4XLR - chains C and O of the 10 polymer chains in the assembly; structure by X-ray diffraction, 4.30 A resolution (low resolution: residue-level contacts below are approximate; hydrogen-bond / salt-bridge calls are withheld).

Chain C:
Name: DNA-directed RNA polymerase subunit beta
Organism: Thermus aquaticus
Notes: EC 2.7.7.6
UniProt: Q9KWU7 (RPOB_THEAQ); residues 1-1119 here = UniProt positions 1-1119
Chain sequence (1119 residues; numbered 1 to 1119; the number before each row is that of its first residue):
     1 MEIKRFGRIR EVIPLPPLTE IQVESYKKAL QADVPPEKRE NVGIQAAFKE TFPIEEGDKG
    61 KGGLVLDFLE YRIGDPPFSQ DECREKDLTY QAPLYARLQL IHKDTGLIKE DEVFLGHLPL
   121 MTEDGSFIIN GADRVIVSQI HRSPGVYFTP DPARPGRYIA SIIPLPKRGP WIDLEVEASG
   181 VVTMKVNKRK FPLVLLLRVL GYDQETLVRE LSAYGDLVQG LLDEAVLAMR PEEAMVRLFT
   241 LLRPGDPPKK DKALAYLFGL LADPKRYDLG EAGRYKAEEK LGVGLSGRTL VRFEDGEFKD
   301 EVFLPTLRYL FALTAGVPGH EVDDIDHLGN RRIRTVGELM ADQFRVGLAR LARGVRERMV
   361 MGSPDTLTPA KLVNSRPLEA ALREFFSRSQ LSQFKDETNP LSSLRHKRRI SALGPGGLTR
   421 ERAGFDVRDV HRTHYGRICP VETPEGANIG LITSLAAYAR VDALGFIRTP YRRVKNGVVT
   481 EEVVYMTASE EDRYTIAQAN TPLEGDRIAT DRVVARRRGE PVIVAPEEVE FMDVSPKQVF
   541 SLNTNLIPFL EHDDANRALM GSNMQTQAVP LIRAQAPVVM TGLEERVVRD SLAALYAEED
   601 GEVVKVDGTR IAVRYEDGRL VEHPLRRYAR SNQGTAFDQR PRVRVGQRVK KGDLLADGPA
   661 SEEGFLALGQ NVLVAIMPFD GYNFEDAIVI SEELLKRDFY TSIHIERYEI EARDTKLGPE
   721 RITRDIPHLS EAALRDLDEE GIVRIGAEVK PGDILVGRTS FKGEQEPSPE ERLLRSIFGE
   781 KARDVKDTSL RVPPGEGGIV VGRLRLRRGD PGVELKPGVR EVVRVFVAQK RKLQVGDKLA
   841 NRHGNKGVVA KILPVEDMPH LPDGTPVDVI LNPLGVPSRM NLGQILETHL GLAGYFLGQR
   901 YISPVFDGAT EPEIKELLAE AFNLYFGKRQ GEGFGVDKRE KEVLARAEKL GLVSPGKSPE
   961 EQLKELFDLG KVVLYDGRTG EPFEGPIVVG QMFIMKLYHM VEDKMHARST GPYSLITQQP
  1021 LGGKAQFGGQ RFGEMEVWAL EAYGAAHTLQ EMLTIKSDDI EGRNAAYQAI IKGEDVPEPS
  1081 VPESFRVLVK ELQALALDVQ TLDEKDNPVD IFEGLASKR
Not modelled in the structure: 1, 1119

Chain O:
Molecule: 48-nt DNA strand
Sequence (48 nucleotides; numbered 1 to 48; the number before each row is that of its first residue):
     1 CTTGACAAAA GTGTTAAATT GTGCTATACT GGGAGCTGTC ACGGATGC

Interface between chain C and chain O:
Contacting residue pairs (31):
  Arg142(C) - DG38(O)
  Ile163(C) - DT37(O)
  Pro166(C) - DT37(O)
  Lys167(C) - DG35(O)
  Lys167(C) - DC36(O)
  Lys167(C) - DT37(O)
  Gly169(C) - DC36(O)
  Gly169(C) - DT37(O)
  Pro170(C) - DC36(O)
  Trp171(C) - DT37(O)
  Trp171(C) - DG38(O)
  Asn187(C) - DG35(O)
  Asn187(C) - DC36(O)
  Arg243(C) - DG33(O)
  Arg243(C) - DA34(O)
  Asp246(C) - DG33(O)
  Pro247(C) - DG31(O)
  Tyr256(C) - DA34(O)
  Tyr256(C) - DG35(O)
  Leu260(C) - DG35(O)
  Arg266(C) - DG35(O)
  Asp326(C) - DG38(O)
  Arg331(C) - DG38(O)
  Arg350(C) - DG35(O)
  Arg353(C) - DA34(O)
  Leu418(C) - DG38(O)
  Glu421(C) - DT39(O)
  Arg422(C) - DT37(O)
  Arg422(C) - DG38(O)
  Arg422(C) - DT39(O)
  Val427(C) - DG38(O)
Interface residues without a listed pair, chain C (26 interface residues in all): His141, Leu165, Gly245, Asp426

Overview:
Chain C and chain O form an interface of 26 and 8 residues respectively.
Chain C is DNA-directed RNA polymerase subunit beta (Thermus aquaticus) and chain O is a 48-nt DNA strand; the
structure, Crystal structure of T.aquaticus transcription initiation complex with CarD containing bubble
promoter and RNA, was determined by X-ray diffraction, deposited together with 4XLS and 4XAX.
